8C4S - chain A; structure by electron microscopy, 3.27 A resolution.

Chain A:
Protein: RNA-directed RNA polymerase L
Source organism: Hantaan virus 76-118
Notes: EC 2.7.7.48, 3.1.-.-
UniProtKB: P23456 (L_HANTV); residue numbers follow UniProt; this construct covers 1-2151
Amino-acid sequence (2173 residues; row label = number of the first residue in the row; numbers below 1 keep their minus sign (Met-21 is residue -21)):
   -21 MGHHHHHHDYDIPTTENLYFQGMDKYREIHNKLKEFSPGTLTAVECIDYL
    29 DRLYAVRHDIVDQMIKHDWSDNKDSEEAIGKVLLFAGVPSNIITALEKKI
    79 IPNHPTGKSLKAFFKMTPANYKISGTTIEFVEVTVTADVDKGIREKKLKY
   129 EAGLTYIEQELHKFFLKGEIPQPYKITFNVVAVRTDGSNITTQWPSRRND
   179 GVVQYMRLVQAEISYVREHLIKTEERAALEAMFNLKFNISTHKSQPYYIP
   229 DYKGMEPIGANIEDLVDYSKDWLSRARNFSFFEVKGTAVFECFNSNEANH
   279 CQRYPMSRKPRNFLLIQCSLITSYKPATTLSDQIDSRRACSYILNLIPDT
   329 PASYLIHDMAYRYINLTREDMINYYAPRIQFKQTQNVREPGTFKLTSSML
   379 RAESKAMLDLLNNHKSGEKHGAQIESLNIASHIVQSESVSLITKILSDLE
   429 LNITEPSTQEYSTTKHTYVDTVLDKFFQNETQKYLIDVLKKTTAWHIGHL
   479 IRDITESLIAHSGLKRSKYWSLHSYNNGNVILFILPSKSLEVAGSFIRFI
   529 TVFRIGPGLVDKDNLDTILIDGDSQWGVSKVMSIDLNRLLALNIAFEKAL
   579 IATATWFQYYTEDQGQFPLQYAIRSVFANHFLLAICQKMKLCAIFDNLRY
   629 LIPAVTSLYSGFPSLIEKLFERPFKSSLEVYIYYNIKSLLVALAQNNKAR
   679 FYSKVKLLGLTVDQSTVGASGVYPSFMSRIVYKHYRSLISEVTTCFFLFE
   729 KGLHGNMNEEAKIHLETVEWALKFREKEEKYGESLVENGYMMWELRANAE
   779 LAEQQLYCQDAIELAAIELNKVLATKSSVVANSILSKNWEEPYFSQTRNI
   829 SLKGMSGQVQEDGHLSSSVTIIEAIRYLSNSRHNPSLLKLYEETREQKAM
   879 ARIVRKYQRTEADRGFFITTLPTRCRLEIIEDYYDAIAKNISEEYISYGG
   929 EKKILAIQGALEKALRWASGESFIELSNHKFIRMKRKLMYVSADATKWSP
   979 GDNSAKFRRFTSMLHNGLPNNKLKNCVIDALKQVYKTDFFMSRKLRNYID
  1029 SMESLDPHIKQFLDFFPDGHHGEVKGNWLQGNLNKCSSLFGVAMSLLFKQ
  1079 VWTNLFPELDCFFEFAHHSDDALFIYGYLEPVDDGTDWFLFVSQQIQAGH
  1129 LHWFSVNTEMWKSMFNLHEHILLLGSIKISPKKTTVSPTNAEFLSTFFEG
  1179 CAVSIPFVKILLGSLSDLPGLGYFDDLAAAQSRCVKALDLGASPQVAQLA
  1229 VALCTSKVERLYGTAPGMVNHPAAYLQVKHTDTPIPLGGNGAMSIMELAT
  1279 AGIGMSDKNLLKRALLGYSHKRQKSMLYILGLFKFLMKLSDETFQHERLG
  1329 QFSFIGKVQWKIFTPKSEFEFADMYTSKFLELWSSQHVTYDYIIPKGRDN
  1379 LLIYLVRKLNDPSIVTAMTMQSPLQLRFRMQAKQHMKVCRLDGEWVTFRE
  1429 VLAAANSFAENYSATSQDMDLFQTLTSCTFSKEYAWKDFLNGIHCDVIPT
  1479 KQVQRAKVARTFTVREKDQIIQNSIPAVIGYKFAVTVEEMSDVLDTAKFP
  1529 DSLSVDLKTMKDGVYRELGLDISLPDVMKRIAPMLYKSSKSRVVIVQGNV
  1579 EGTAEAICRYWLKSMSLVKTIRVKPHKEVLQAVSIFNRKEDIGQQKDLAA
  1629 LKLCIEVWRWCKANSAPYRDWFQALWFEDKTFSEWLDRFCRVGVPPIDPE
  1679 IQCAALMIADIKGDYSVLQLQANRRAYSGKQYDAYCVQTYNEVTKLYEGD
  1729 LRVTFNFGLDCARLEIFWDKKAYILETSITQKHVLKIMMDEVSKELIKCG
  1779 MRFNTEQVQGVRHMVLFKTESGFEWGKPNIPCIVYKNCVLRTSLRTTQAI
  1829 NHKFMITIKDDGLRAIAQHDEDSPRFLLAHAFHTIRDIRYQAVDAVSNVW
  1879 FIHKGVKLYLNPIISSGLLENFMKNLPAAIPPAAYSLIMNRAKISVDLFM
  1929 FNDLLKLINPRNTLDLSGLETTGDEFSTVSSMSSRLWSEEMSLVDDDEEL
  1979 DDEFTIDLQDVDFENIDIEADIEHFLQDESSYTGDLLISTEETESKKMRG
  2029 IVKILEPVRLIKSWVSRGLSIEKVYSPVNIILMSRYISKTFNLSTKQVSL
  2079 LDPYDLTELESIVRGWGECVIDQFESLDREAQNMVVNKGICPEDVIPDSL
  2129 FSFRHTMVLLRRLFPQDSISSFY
Unresolved in the structure: -21 to 225, 392-400, 433-448, 675-699, 886-890, 927-930, 1030-1032, 1324-1331, 1343-1345, 1458-1461, 1492-1499, 1546-1550, 1561-1569, 1602-2151
Differences from the reference sequence: initiating methionine (-21); expression tag (-20 to 0); engineered mutation Ala97 (Asp in P23456)
What the authors report for this chain:
  - mutagenesis - D97A: abolished catalytic activity (ENDO activity) (proposed by the authors, not directly observed)
  - conformationally variable residues (order/disorder transition): Phe1322 to Gly1334

Overview:
From the paper: D97A abolishes catalytic activity (ENDO activity); conformational variability at Phe1322.
Chain A is RNA-directed RNA polymerase L (Hantaan virus 76-118); the structure, Apo Hantaan virus polymerase
core, was determined by electron microscopy (same publication as 8C4T, 8C4U and 8C4V).
